PDB entry 9B1D | electron microscopy, 3.30 A resolution | chains A and I of the 12 polymer chains in the assembly

Chain A:
Molecule: Helicase SWR1
Organism: Saccharomyces cerevisiae W303
Notes: EC 3.6.4.12
Sequence (1544 residues; row label = number of the first residue in the row):
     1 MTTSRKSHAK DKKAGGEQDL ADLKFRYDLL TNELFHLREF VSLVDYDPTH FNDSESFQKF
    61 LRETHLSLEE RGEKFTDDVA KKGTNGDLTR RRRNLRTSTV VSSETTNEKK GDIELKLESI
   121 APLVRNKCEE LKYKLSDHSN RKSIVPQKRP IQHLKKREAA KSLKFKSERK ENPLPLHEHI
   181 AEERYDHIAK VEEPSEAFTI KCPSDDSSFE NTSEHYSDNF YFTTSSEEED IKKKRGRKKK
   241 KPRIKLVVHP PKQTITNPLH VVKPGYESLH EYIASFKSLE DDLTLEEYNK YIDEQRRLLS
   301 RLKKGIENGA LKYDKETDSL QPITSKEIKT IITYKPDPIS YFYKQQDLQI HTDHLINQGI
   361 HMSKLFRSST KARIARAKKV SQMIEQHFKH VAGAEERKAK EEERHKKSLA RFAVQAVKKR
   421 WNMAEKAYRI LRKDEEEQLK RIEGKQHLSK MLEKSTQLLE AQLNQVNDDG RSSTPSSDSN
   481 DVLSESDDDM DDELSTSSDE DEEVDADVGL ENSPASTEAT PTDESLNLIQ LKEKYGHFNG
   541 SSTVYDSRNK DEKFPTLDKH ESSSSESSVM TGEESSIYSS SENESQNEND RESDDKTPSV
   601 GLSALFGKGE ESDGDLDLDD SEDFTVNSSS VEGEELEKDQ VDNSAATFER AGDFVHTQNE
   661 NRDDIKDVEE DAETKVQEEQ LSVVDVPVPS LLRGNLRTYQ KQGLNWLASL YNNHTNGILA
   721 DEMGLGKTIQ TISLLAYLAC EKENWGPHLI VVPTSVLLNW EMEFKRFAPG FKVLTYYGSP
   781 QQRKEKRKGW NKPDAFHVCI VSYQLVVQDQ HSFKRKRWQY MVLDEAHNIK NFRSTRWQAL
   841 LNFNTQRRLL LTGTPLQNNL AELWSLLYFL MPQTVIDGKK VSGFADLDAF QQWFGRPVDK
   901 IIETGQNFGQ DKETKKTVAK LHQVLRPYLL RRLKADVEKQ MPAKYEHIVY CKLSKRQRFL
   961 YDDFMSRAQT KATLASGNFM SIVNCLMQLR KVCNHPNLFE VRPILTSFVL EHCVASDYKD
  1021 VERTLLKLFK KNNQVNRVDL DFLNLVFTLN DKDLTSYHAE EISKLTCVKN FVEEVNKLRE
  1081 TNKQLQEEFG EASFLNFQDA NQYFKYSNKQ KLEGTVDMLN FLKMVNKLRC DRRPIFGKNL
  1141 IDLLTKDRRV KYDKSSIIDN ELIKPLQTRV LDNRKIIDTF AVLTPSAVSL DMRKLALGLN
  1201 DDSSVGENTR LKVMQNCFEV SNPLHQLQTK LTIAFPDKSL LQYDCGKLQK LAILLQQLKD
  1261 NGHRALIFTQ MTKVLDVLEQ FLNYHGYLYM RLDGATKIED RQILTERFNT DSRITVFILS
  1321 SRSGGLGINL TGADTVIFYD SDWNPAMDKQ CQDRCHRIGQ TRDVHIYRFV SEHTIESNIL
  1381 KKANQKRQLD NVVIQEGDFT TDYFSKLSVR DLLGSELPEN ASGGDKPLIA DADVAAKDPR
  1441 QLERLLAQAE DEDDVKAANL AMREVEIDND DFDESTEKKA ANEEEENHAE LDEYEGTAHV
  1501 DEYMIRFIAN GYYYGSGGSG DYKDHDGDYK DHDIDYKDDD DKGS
Not modelled in the structure: 1-681, 907-910, 971-979, 1405-1544
Bound ions: Mg2+: Glu-825 (together with ATP-gamma-S)
Ligand contacts: ATP-gamma-S (AGS; phosphothiophosphoric acid-adenylate ester): Asn-695, Leu-696, Arg-697, Gln-700, Met-723, Gly-724, Leu-725, Gly-726, Lys-727, Thr-728, Ile-729, Glu-763, Phe-767, Asp-1353, Arg-1357

Chain I:
Molecule: RuvB-like protein 1
Organism: Saccharomyces cerevisiae W303
Notes: EC 3.6.4.12
Sequence (837 residues; row label = number of the first residue in the row):
     1 MVAISEVKEN PGVNSSNSGA VTRTAAHTHI KGLGLDESGV AKRVEGGFVG QIEAREACGV
    61 IVDLIKAKKM SGRAILLAGG PSTGKTALAL AISQELGPKV PFCPLVGSEL YSVEVKKTET
   121 LMENFRRAIG LRIKETKEVY EGEVTELTPE DAENPLGGYG KTISHVIVGL KSAKGTKTLR
   181 LDPTIYESIQ REKVSIGDVI YIEANTGAVK RVGRSDAYAT EFDLETEEYV PLPKGEVHKK
   241 KEIVQDVTLH DLDVANARPQ GGQDVISMMG QLLKPKKTEI TEKLRQEVNK VVAKYIDQGV
   301 AELIPGVLFI DEVNMLDIEI FTYLNKALES NIAPVVVLAS NRGMTTVRGT EDVISPHGVP
   361 PDLIDRLLIV RTLPYDKDEI RTIIERRATV ERLQVESSAL DLLATMGTET SLRYALQLLA
   421 PCGILAQTSN RKEIVVNDVN EAKLLFLDAK RSTKILETSA NYLSGGGASM KIEEGKLVIW
   481 INGDKGYNGL AEVGKKFEKD TGIKVTVEHP DKLEEKFPQV AATGDGPDII FWAHDRFGGY
   541 AQSGLLAEIT PDKAFQDKLY PFTWDAVRYN GKLIAYPIAV EALSLIYNKD LLPNPPKTWE
   601 EIPALDKELK AKGKSALMFN LQEPYFTWPL IAADGGYAFK YENGKYDIKD VGVDNAGAKA
   661 GLTFLVDLIK NKHMNADTDY SIAEAAFNKG ETAMTINGPW AWSNIDTSKV NYGVTVLPTF
   721 KGQPSKPFVG VLSAGINAAS PNKELAKEFL ENYLLTDEGL EAVNKDKPLG AVALKSYEEE
   781 LAKDPRIAAT MENAQKGEIM PNIPQMSAFW YAVRTAVINA ASGRQTVDEA LKDAQTN
Not modelled in the structure: 1-21, 458-837
Bound ions: Mg2+: Thr-86 (together with ADP)
Ligand contacts: ADP (adenosine-5'-diphosphate): Ala-26, His-27, His-29, Gly-47, Phe-48, Val-49, Gln-51, Gly-80, Pro-81, Ser-82, Thr-83, Gly-84, Lys-85, Thr-86, Ala-87, Tyr-375, Ile-383, Leu-412, Arg-413, Leu-416

Chain A / chain I interface:
Pairs across the interface (51):
  Gln-1034(A) with Lys-210(I), hydrogen bond
  Asn-1036(A) with Ile-243(I); Val-244(I); Gln-245(I)
  Arg-1037(A) with Ile-243(I); Gln-245(I)
  Val-1038(A) with Ile-133(I); Glu-135(I); Ile-243(I), hydrophobic; Gln-245(I), hydrogen bond (backbone-side chain)
  Asp-1039(A) with Glu-135(I); Thr-206(I)
  Leu-1040(A) with Leu-252(I), hydrophobic
  Phe-1042(A) with Glu-135(I); Asn-205(I)
  Leu-1043(A) with Ile-133(I), hydrophobic; Glu-135(I); Tyr-295(I), hydrogen bond (backbone-side chain)
  Asn-1044(A) with Val-291(I)
  Leu-1045(A) with Ile-133(I), hydrophobic; Leu-252(I), hydrophobic; Asn-256(I); Val-291(I), hydrophobic; Tyr-295(I), hydrophobic
  Val-1046(A) with Asn-256(I)
  Phe-1047(A) with Asn-256(I); Leu-284(I), hydrophobic; Glu-287(I); Val-288(I)
  Thr-1048(A) with Asn-256(I), hydrogen bond (side chain-backbone); Pro-259(I)
  Leu-1049(A) with Pro-259(I), hydrophobic
  Phe-1121(A) with Glu-138(I); Ala-204(I), hydrophobic; Asn-205(I)
  Met-1124(A) with Thr-136(I)
  Lys-1127(A) with Gln-298(I), hydrogen bond
  Leu-1128(A) with Tyr-295(I)
  Arg-1129(A) with Ala-204(I); Asn-205(I), hydrogen bond (side chain-backbone)
  Asp-1131(A) with Lys-294(I), salt bridge
  Ile-1135(A) with Glu-287(I)
  Phe-1136(A) with Lys-283(I)
  Leu-1197(A) with Met-268(I); Met-269(I), hydrophobic; Leu-272(I)
  Leu-1199(A) with Met-268(I), hydrophobic
  Asn-1208(A) with Arg-191(I)
  Thr-1209(A) with Gln-263(I), hydrogen bond
  Val-1213(A) with Met-268(I), hydrophobic
  Asn-1216(A) with Val-265(I)
Other interface residues (no listed pair), chain A (33 interface residues in all): Val-1035, Val-1125, Ala-1196, Gly-1198, Val-1205
Other interface residues (no listed pair), chain I (30 interface residues in all): Ala-255, Asp-264

Summary:
33 residues of chain A face 30 of chain I across their interface, with 7 hydrogen bonds and 1 salt bridge.
Polar pairs include Asp-1131(A)/Lys-294(I), Gln-1034(A)/Lys-210(I) and Val-1038(A)/Gln-245(I). Ligands of
chain A: ATP-gamma-S. Chain I binds ADP.
Chain A is Helicase SWR1 and chain I is RuvB-like protein 1, both from Saccharomyces cerevisiae W303; the
structure, Cryo-EM structure of native SWR1 bound to DNA (composite structure), was determined by electron
microscopy (same publication as 9B1E).
